1GJ5 - chains H and I of the 3 polymer chains in the assembly; structure by X-ray diffraction, 1.73 A resolution.

# Chain H
Protein: Thrombin
From: Homo sapiens
Notes: EC 3.4.21.5; fragment: heavy chain, residues 364-620
Reference sequence: P00734 (THRB_HUMAN); the construct lacks a stretch of the UniProt sequence and is renumbered around it, so the offset changes along the chain: 16-36 = UniProt 364-384; 37-60 = UniProt 386-409; 61-77 = UniProt 419-435; 78-97 = UniProt 437-456; 7 more segments
Sequence (258 residues; row label = number of the first residue in the row; note: 3 numbers in that range are skipped by the numbering (no residue carries them; nothing is unmodelled there); a row labelled like 60A-60I holds insertion residues (60A, then the next letters in order)):
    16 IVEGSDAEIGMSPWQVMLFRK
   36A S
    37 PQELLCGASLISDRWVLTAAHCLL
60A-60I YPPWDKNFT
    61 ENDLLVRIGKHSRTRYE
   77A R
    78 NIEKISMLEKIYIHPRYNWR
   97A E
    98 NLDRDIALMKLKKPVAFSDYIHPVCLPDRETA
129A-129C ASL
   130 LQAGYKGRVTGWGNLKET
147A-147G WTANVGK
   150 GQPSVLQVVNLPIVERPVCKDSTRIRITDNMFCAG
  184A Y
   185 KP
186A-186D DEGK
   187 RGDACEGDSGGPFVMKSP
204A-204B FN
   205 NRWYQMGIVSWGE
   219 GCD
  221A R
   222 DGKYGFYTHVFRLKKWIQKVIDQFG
Disordered / not traced: 147A-147G, 246
Curated features (UniProtKB/Swiss-Prot):
  - region: Ala183 to Val200 (High affinity receptor-binding region which is also known as the TP508 peptide)
  - active site (Charge relay system): His57, Asp102, Ser195
  - glycosylation: Asn60G (N-linked (GlcNAc...) (complex) asparagine)
Cystine bridges: Cys42-Cys58, Cys168-Cys182, Cys191-Cys220
Metal / ion sites: Na+: Arg221A, Lys224
Small-molecule neighbours: 130 (2-(2-hydroxy-biphenyl)-1H-benzoimidazole-5-carboxamidine): Leu41, Cys42, His57, Cys58, Tyr60A, Trp60D, Lys60F, Asp189, Ala190, Cys191, Glu192, Ser195, Val213, Ser214, Trp215, Gly216, Gly219, Cys220, Gly226
What the authors report for this chain:
  - binding site for 130: Trp215

# Chain I
Protein: Acetyl hirudin
Reference sequence: P28504 (HIR2_HIRME); residue numbers follow UniProt; this construct covers 55-65
Sequence (11 residues; numbered 55 to 65; the number before each row is that of its first residue):
    55 DFEEIPEEYLQ
Modified positions: Tyr63 (o-sulfo-l-tyrosine; TYS)
Curated features (UniProtKB/Swiss-Prot):
  - region: Asp55 to Gln65 (Interaction with fibrinogen-binding exosite of thrombin)
  - modified residue: Tyr63 (Sulfotyrosine)

# Chain H / chain I interface
Residue-residue contacts - 25 pairs, chain H then chain I:
  Phe34(H) - Phe56(I)  hydrophobic
  Lys36(H) - Leu64(I)
  Gln38(H) - Phe56(I)
  Gln38(H) - Ile59(I)
  Gln38(H) - Leu64(I)
  Leu40(H) - Phe56(I)  hydrophobic
  Leu65(H) - Ile59(I)  hydrophobic
  Leu65(H) - Tyr63(I)
  Arg67(H) - Ile59(I)
  Arg73(H) - Asp55(I)  salt bridge
  Arg73(H) - Phe56(I)
  Thr74(H) - Asp55(I)
  Thr74(H) - Phe56(I)
  Thr74(H) - Glu57(I)  hydrogen bond (backbone-backbone)
  Arg75(H) - Asp55(I)  salt bridge
  Arg75(H) - Phe56(I)
  Arg75(H) - Glu57(I)
  Tyr76(H) - Glu57(I)
  Tyr76(H) - Glu58(I)
  Tyr76(H) - Pro60(I)
  Tyr76(H) - Tyr63(I)
  Glu80(H) - Tyr63(I)
  Lys81(H) - Tyr63(I)
  Ile82(H) - Tyr63(I)
  Met84(H) - Leu64(I)
Interface residues without a listed pair, chain H (16 interface residues in all): Met32, Glu39
Interface residues without a listed pair, chain I (9 interface residues in all): Gln65

# In short
16 residues of chain H face 9 of chain I across their interface, with 1 hydrogen bond and 2 salt bridges.
Among the polar pairs are Arg73(H)-Asp55(I), Arg75(H)-Asp55(I) and Thr74(H)-Glu57(I). Chain H binds compound
130. From UniProt: 3 active-site residues on chain H. From the paper: a binding site for 130 at Trp215(H).
Chain H is Thrombin (Homo sapiens) and chain I is Acetyl hirudin; the structure, Selectivity at S1, H2O
displacement, upa, tpa, SER190/ALA190 protease, structure-based drug design, was determined by X-ray
diffraction (same publication as 1GJ4, 1GJ7, 1GJ8, 1GJ9, 1GJA, 1GJB, 1GJC and 1GJD).
